Entry 2B4S (X-ray diffraction, 2.30 A resolution); this record covers chains B and D of the 4 polymer chains in the assembly.

== Chain B (and D) ==
Name: Insulin receptor
From: Homo sapiens
Notes: EC 2.7.1.112; fragment: Protein kinase; chain D of this document is another copy of the same molecule, construct and numbering; everything in this record applies to it too
UniProtKB: P06213 (INSR_HUMAN); residues 978-1283 here correspond to UniProt positions 1005-1310 (UniProt number = residue number + 27)
Amino-acid sequence (306 residues; each row starts with the number of its first residue):
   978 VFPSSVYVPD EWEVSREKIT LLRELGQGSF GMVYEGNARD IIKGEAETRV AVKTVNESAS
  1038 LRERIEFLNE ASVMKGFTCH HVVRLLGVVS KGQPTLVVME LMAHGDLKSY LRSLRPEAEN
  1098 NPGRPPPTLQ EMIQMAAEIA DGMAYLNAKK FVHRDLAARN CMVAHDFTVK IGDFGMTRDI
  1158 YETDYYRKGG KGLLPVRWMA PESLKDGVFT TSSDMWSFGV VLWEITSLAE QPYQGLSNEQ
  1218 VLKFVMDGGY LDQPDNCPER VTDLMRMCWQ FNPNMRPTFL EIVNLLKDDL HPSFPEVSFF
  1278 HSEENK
Unresolved in the structure: 978-986
Sequence notes: engineered mutation Ser-981 (Cys1008 in P06213); modified residue (1158, 1162-1163); variant Asn-1251 (Lys1278 in P06213)
Modified / non-standard residues: Tyr-1158 (o-phosphotyrosine; PTR); Tyr-1162 (o-phosphotyrosine; PTR); Tyr-1163 (o-phosphotyrosine; PTR)
Curated features (UniProtKB/Swiss-Prot):
  - active site: Asp-1132 (Proton donor/acceptor)
  - binding site (ATP): Ser-1006, Lys-1030, Glu-1077 to Asp-1083, Arg-1136, Asn-1137, Asp-1150
  - modified residue: Tyr-984 (Phosphotyrosine), Cys-1056 (S-nitrosocysteine), Tyr-1158 (Phosphotyrosine), Tyr-1162 (Phosphotyrosine), Tyr-1163 (Phosphotyrosine)
  - cross-link: Lys-1052 (Glycyl lysine isopeptide (Lys-Gly) (interchain with G-Cter in ubiquitin))

== How chain B and chain D interact ==
Contacting residue pairs - 34 pairs, chain B then chain D:
  Glu-1034(B) / Ser-1067(D)
  Glu-1034(B) / Lys-1068(D)
  Glu-1034(B) / Gly-1069(D)  hydrogen bond (backbone-backbone)
  Ala-1036(B) / Ser-1067(D)
  Ser-1037(B) / Ser-1067(D)
  Leu-1038(B) / Leu-1045(D)  hydrophobic
  Leu-1038(B) / Ala-1048(D)  hydrophobic
  Leu-1038(B) / Ser-1049(D)
  Leu-1038(B) / Lys-1052(D)
  Leu-1038(B) / Ser-1067(D)
  Arg-1041(B) / Leu-1045(D)
  Arg-1041(B) / Ser-1067(D)  hydrogen bond (side chain-backbone)
  Arg-1041(B) / Gly-1069(D)
  Arg-1041(B) / Gln-1070(D)  hydrogen bond
  Ile-1042(B) / Leu-1045(D)  hydrophobic
  Ile-1042(B) / Ser-1049(D)
  Leu-1045(B) / Leu-1038(D)  hydrophobic
  Leu-1045(B) / Arg-1041(D)
  Leu-1045(B) / Ile-1042(D)  hydrophobic
  Leu-1045(B) / Leu-1045(D)  hydrophobic
  Ser-1049(B) / Ile-1042(D)
  Lys-1052(B) / Leu-1038(D)
  Ser-1067(B) / Glu-1034(D)
  Ser-1067(B) / Ala-1036(D)  hydrogen bond (side chain-backbone)
  Ser-1067(B) / Ser-1037(D)
  Ser-1067(B) / Leu-1038(D)
  Ser-1067(B) / Arg-1041(D)  hydrogen bond (backbone-side chain)
  Lys-1068(B) / Glu-1034(D)
  Gly-1069(B) / Glu-1034(D)  hydrogen bond (backbone-backbone)
  Gly-1069(B) / Arg-1041(D)
  Gln-1070(B) / Arg-1041(D)
  Gln-1070(B) / Gln-1070(D)
  Glu-1159(B) / Thr-1160(D)
  Thr-1160(B) / Glu-1159(D)
Interface residues without a listed pair, chain B (19 interface residues in all): Asp-987, Ser-1035, Ala-1048, Tyr-1158
Interface residues without a listed pair, chain D (21 interface residues in all): Asp-987, Ser-1035, Asn-1046, Val-1065, Tyr-1162

== Overview ==
19 residues of chain B and 21 residues of chain D are in contact; the contacts include 6 hydrogen bonds. Polar
pairs include Arg-1041(B)/Ser-1067(D), Arg-1041(B)/Gln-1070(D) and Ser-1067(B)/Ala-1036(D). UniProt lists
active-site residue Asp-1132(B) and 12 ATP-binding residues on chain B.
Chain B and chain D are both Insulin receptor (Homo sapiens); the structure, Crystal structure of a complex
between PTP1B and the insulin receptor tyrosine kinase, was determined by X-ray diffraction.
